Entry 8HIL (electron microscopy, 3.57 A resolution); this record covers chains C and K of the 10 polymer chains in the assembly.

# Chain C
Name: RPOLD domain-containing protein
Source organism: Brassica oleracea
UniProtKB: A0A0D3D418 (A0A0D3D418_BRAOL); residue numbers follow UniProt; this construct covers 1-319
Sequence (319 residues; row label = number of the first residue in the row):
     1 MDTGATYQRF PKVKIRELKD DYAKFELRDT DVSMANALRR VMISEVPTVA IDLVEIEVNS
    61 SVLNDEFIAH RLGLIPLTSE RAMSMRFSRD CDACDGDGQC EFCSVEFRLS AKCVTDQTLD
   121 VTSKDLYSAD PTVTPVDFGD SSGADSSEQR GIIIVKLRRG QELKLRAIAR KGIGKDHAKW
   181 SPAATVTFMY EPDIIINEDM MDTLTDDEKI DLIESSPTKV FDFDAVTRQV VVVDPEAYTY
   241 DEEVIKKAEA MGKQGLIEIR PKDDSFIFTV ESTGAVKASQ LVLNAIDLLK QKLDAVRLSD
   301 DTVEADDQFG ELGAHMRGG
Not modelled in the structure: 1-3, 304-319
Differences from the reference sequence: variant Thr3 (Ser in A0A0D3D418)
Metal / ion sites: Zn2+: Cys91, Cys94, Cys100

# Chain K
Name: RNA_pol_L_2 domain-containing protein
Source organism: Brassica oleracea
UniProtKB: A0A0D3DS91 (A0A0D3DS91_BRAOL); numbering as in UniProt (aligned over 1-116)
Sequence (116 residues; row label = number of the first residue in the row):
     1 MNAPDRYERF VVPEGTKKVS YERDTKIINA ASFTIEREDH TIGNIVRMQL HRDENVLFAG
    61 YQLPHPLKYK IIVRIHTTSQ SSPMQAYNQA INDLDKELDF LKSQFEAEVA KFSNPY
Not modelled in the structure: 1-6, 115-116

# Interface between chain C and chain K
Residue-residue contacts (70; chain C residue first):
  Gly4(C) - Gln89(K)
  Ala5(C) - Gln89(K)  hydrogen bond (backbone-side chain)
  Thr6(C) - Asp93(K)
  Tyr7(C) - Gln49(K)  hydrogen bond (backbone-side chain)
  Tyr7(C) - Arg52(K)  hydrogen bond (backbone-side chain)
  Tyr7(C) - Asp53(K)  hydrogen bond
  Tyr7(C) - Glu54(K)
  Tyr7(C) - Gln89(K)
  Tyr7(C) - Asp93(K)
  Gln8(C) - Arg52(K)
  Gln8(C) - Lys96(K)
  Gln8(C) - Glu97(K)
  Arg9(C) - Gln49(K)
  Arg9(C) - Arg52(K)
  Arg9(C) - Glu97(K)  salt bridge
  Phe10(C) - Phe100(K)  hydrophobic
  Pro11(C) - Phe100(K)
  Val13(C) - Leu101(K)  hydrophobic
  Val13(C) - Glu108(K)
  Ile15(C) - Glu108(K)
  Ile15(C) - Phe112(K)  hydrophobic
  Leu18(C) - Phe112(K)  hydrophobic
  Asp31(C) - Met48(K)
  Ser33(C) - Asn44(K)
  Ser33(C) - Ile45(K)
  Ser33(C) - Met48(K)
  Met34(C) - Ile45(K)
  Met34(C) - Leu98(K)  hydrophobic
  Ala37(C) - Thr41(K)
  Ala37(C) - Ile45(K)  hydrophobic
  Arg40(C) - Asp39(K)  salt bridge
  Arg40(C) - His40(K)
  Arg40(C) - Thr41(K)
  Ile173(C) - Phe10(K)  hydrophobic
  Lys175(C) - Phe10(K)
  Lys175(C) - Asp39(K)  salt bridge
  Lys175(C) - Tyr69(K)
  Asp176(C) - Phe10(K)
  Ser279(C) - Phe105(K)
  Ser279(C) - Val109(K)
  Val282(C) - Phe105(K)  hydrophobic
  Leu283(C) - Lys102(K)
  Leu283(C) - Phe105(K)  hydrophobic
  Leu283(C) - Glu106(K)
  Ile286(C) - Leu98(K)
  Ile286(C) - Lys102(K)
  Asp287(C) - Lys102(K)  salt bridge
  Leu289(C) - Leu98(K)  hydrophobic
  Lys290(C) - Asp95(K)
  Lys290(C) - Leu98(K)
  Lys290(C) - Asp99(K)  salt bridge
  Lys292(C) - Glu38(K)  salt bridge
  Leu293(C) - Ile91(K)
  Leu293(C) - Leu94(K)  hydrophobic
  Leu293(C) - Asp95(K)
  Leu293(C) - Leu98(K)  hydrophobic
  Ala295(C) - Lys18(K)
  Val296(C) - Lys18(K)
  Val296(C) - Val19(K)
  Val296(C) - Tyr87(K)  hydrogen bond (backbone-side chain)
  Val296(C) - Ile91(K)
  Arg297(C) - Ile91(K)
  Arg297(C) - Asn92(K)  hydrogen bond
  Arg297(C) - Asp95(K)  salt bridge
  Leu298(C) - Val19(K)  hydrophobic
  Leu298(C) - Phe33(K)  hydrophobic
  Leu298(C) - Met84(K)
  Leu298(C) - Asn88(K)
  Ser299(C) - Asn88(K)
  Asp301(C) - Met84(K)
Other interface residues (no listed pair), chain C (43 interface residues in all): Lys14, Glu17, Phe25, Leu27, Leu38, Val41, Glu45, Arg89, Thr302
Other interface residues (no listed pair), chain K (42 interface residues in all): Tyr21, Ile35, Arg37, Ile42, Gln104

# In short
The interface between chain C and chain K involves 43 residues on one side and 42 on the other; the contacts
include 6 hydrogen bonds and 7 salt bridges. Polar pairs include Arg9(C)-Glu97(K), Arg40(C)-Asp39(K) and
Lys175(C)-Asp39(K). Cys91(C), Cys94(C) and Cys100(C) form the Zn2+ site.
Chain C is RPOLD domain-containing protein and chain K is RNA_pol_L_2 domain-containing protein, both from
Brassica oleracea; the structure, A cryo-EM structure of B. oleracea RNA polymerase V at 3.57 Angstrom, was
determined by electron microscopy, deposited together with 8HIM.
